Entry 1NFD (X-ray diffraction, 2.80 A resolution); this record covers chains G and H of the 4 polymer chains in the assembly.

[Chain G]
Molecule: H57 fab
Source organism: Mus musculus
Notes: antibody fragment or engineered binder
Chain sequence (212 residues; row label = number of the first residue in the row; note: 5 numbers in that range are skipped by the numbering (no residue carries them; nothing is unmodelled there); a row labelled like 95A-95B holds insertion residues (95A, then the next letters in order)):
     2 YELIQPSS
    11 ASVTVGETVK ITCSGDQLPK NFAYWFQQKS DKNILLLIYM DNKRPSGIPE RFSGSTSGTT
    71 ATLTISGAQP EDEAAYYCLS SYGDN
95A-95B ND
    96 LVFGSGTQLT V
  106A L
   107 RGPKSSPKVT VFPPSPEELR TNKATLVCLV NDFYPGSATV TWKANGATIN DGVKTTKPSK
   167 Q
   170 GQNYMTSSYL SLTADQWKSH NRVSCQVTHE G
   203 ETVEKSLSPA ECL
Disulfides: Cys23-Cys88, Cys134-Cys194

[Chain H]
Molecule: H57 fab
Source organism: Mus musculus
Notes: antibody fragment or engineered binder
Chain sequence (222 residues; row label = number of the first residue in the row; note: 13 numbers in that range are skipped by the numbering (no residue carries them; nothing is unmodelled there); a row labelled like 52A-52C holds insertion residues (52A, then the next letters in order)):
     1 EVYLVESGGD LVQPGSSLKV SCAASGFTFS DFWMYWVRQA PGKGLEWVGR IK
52A-52C NIP
    53 NNYATEYADS VRGRFTISRD DSRNSIYLQM
82A-82C NRL
    83 RVDDTAIYYC TRAGRFDH
  100A F
   101 DYWGQGTMVT VSSATTTAPS VYPLAPACDS TTSTTDTVTL GCLVKGYFPE PVTV
   156 SW
   162 NSGALTSG
   171 VHTFPSVLHS
   183 GLYSLSSSVT VPSS
   198 TWP
   202 KQPIT
   208 CNVAHPASST KVDKK
   225 IEPR
Disulfides: Cys22-Cys92, Cys142-Cys208

[Interface between chain G and chain H]
Cross-chain cystine bridges: Cys214(G)-Cys128(H)
Pairs across the interface (57; chain G residue first):
  Phe36(G) - Phe100A(H)  hydrophobic
  Phe36(G) - Trp103(H)
  Gln38(G) - Gln39(H)  hydrogen bond
  Lys42(G) - Tyr91(H)
  Ile44(G) - Leu45(H)  hydrophobic
  Ile44(G) - Trp103(H)
  Leu46(G) - His100(H)
  Leu46(G) - Phe100A(H)
  Tyr49(G) - His100(H)
  Tyr87(G) - Gln39(H)  hydrogen bond
  Tyr87(G) - Gly44(H)
  Tyr87(G) - Leu45(H)
  Leu89(G) - Phe100A(H)  hydrophobic
  Tyr92(G) - Asp61(H)
  Asn95(G) - Arg50(H)  hydrogen bond (backbone-side chain)
  Asn95(G) - Glu58(H)
  Asn95A(G) - Arg50(H)  hydrogen bond (backbone-side chain)
  Asp95B(G) - Trp47(H)
  Asp95B(G) - Glu58(H)
  Asp95B(G) - Tyr59(H)
  Asp95B(G) - Arg64(H)  salt bridge
  Leu96(G) - Tyr35(H)  hydrophobic
  Leu96(G) - Trp47(H)
  Leu96(G) - Arg50(H)
  Phe98(G) - Val37(H)  hydrophobic
  Phe98(G) - Leu45(H)
  Phe98(G) - Trp47(H)
  Thr116(G) - Thr139(H)
  Phe118(G) - Leu124(H)  hydrophobic
  Phe118(G) - Ala125(H)
  Phe118(G) - Pro126(H)
  Phe118(G) - Thr139(H)
  Phe118(G) - Leu140(H)  hydrophobic
  Pro120(G) - Arg228(H)
  Ser121(G) - Tyr122(H)
  Pro122(G) - Arg228(H)
  Glu123(G) - Tyr122(H)
  Glu124(G) - Tyr122(H)
  Glu124(G) - Lys145(H)  salt bridge
  Thr127(G) - Tyr122(H)
  Thr131(G) - Lys145(H)  hydrogen bond
  Val133(G) - Leu124(H)  hydrophobic
  Val133(G) - Leu143(H)  hydrophobic
  Leu135(G) - Phe174(H)  hydrophobic
  Leu135(G) - Ser190(H)
  Asn137(G) - His172(H)  hydrogen bond
  Lys160(G) - Val177(H)
  Lys160(G) - Leu178(H)
  Pro164(G) - Pro175(H)  hydrophobic
  Met174(G) - Phe174(H)  hydrophobic
  Thr175(G) - Phe174(H)
  Ser176(G) - Phe174(H)
  Tyr178(G) - Leu143(H)  hydrophobic
  Tyr178(G) - Leu187(H)
  Tyr178(G) - Ser188(H)  hydrogen bond (side chain-backbone)
  Ser180(G) - His179(H)  hydrogen bond
  Cys214(G) - Cys128(H)  disulfide
Other interface residues (no listed pair), chain G (42 interface residues in all): Tyr34, Met50, Pro119, Leu125, Gly158, Thr162, Gln167, Asn172
Other interface residues (no listed pair), chain H (43 interface residues in all): Lys43, Glu46, Ala60, Asp101, Pro123, Thr173, Ser176, Ser186, Lys221

[Summary]
42 residues of chain G face 43 of chain H across their interface, with 1 disulfide bond, 8 hydrogen bonds and
2 salt bridges. Among the polar pairs are Asp95B(G)-Arg64(H), Glu124(G)-Lys145(H) and Gln38(G)-Gln39(H).
Here chain G is H57 fab and chain H is H57 fab, both from Mus musculus. Entry 1NFD (An alpha-beta T cell
receptor (TCR) heterodimer in complex with an anti-TCR fab fragment derived from ...) was determined by X-ray
diffraction.
